PDB entry 4X1Y | X-ray diffraction, 3.19 A resolution | chains A and E of the 5 polymer chains in the assembly

== Chain A ==
Name: Tubulin alpha chain
From: Ovis aries
Reference sequence: D0VWZ0 (D0VWZ0_SHEEP); numbering as in UniProt (aligned over 1-451)
Amino-acid sequence (451 residues; each row starts with the number of its first residue):
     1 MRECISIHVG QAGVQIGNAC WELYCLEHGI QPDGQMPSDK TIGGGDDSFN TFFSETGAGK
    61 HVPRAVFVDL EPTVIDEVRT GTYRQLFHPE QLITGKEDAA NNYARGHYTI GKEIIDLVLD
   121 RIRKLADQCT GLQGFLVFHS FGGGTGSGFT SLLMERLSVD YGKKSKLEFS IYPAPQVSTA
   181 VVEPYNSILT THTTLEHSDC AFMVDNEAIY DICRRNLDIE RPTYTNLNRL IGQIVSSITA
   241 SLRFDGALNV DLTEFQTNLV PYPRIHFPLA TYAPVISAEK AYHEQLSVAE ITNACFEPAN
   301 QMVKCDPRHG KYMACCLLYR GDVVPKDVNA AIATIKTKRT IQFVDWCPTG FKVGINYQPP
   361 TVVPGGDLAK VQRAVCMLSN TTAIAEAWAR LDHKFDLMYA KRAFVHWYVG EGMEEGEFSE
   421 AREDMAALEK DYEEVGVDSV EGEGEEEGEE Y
Disordered / not traced: 1, 39-45, 438-451
Bound ions: Mg2+: Thr-145 (together with GTP)
Residues lining bound ligands:
  - GTP (guanosine-5'-triphosphate): Gly-10, Gln-11, Ala-12, Gln-15, Ile-16, Asp-69, Glu-71, Val-74, Asp-98, Ser-140, Gly-142, Gly-143, Gly-144, Thr-145, Gly-146, Ile-171, Pro-173, Val-177, Ser-178, Glu-183, Asn-206, Tyr-224, Asn-228, Ile-231
  - colchicine (LOC; N-[(7S)-1,2,3,10-tetramethoxy-9-oxo-6,7-dihydro-5H-benzo[d]heptalen-7-yl]ethanamide): Asn-101, Ser-178, Thr-179, Ala-180, Val-181

== Chain E ==
Name: Stathmin-4
From: Rattus norvegicus
Reference sequence: P63043 (STMN4_RAT); residues 5-145 here correspond to UniProt positions 49-189 (UniProt number = residue number + 44)
Amino-acid sequence (142 residues; numbered 4 to 145; the number before each row is that of its first residue):
     4 ADMEVIELNK ATSGQSWEVI LKPPSFDGVP EFNASLPRRR DPSLEEIQKK LEAAEERRKY
    64 QEAELLKHLA EKREHEREVI QKAIEENNNF IKMAKEKLAQ KMESNKENRE AHLAAMLERL
   124 QEKDKHAEEV RKNKELKEEA SR
Disordered / not traced: 4-8, 35-44, 142-145
Construct notes: expression tag (4); engineered mutation Ala-14 (Cys58 in P63043), Trp-20 (Phe64 in P63043)
Swiss-Prot annotation at these positions:
  - modified residue: Ser-46 (Phosphoserine)

== Chain A / chain E interface ==
Contacting residue pairs - 71 pairs, chain A then chain E:
  Asp-46(A) with Ser-16(E)
  Tyr-108(A) with Ala-57(E), hydrophobic; Arg-61(E)
  Thr-109(A) with Arg-61(E)
  Lys-112(A) with Leu-54(E); Glu-55(E); Glu-58(E), salt bridge
  Leu-152(A) with Leu-54(E), hydrophobic
  Glu-155(A) with Ile-50(E)
  Arg-156(A) with Leu-47(E); Gln-51(E)
  Val-159(A) with Leu-47(E), hydrophobic; Ile-50(E), hydrophobic
  Asp-160(A) with Leu-47(E)
  Phe-244(A) with Ser-16(E)
  Asp-245(A) with Ala-14(E); Thr-15(E); Ser-16(E), hydrogen bond (backbone-backbone); Gly-17(E)
  Gly-246(A) with Ala-14(E); Ser-16(E); Gly-17(E)
  Ala-247(A) with Asn-12(E); Ala-14(E); Gln-18(E); Ser-19(E)
  Leu-248(A) with Gln-18(E); Ser-19(E)
  Pro-325(A) with Gln-18(E); Trp-20(E), hydrophobic
  Val-328(A) with Trp-20(E), hydrophobic
  Asn-329(A) with Trp-20(E), hydrogen bond; Val-22(E)
  Ile-332(A) with Val-22(E), hydrophobic; Leu-24(E), hydrophobic
  Lys-336(A) with Leu-24(E)
  Asp-345(A) with Pro-27(E); Ser-28(E), hydrogen bond; Phe-29(E)
  Trp-346(A) with Val-32(E)
  Cys-347(A) with Pro-27(E)
  Pro-348(A) with Pro-27(E)
  Thr-349(A) with Ile-23(E); Leu-24(E), hydrogen bond (backbone-backbone); Lys-25(E), hydrogen bond (backbone-backbone)
  Gly-350(A) with Val-22(E); Leu-24(E)
  Phe-351(A) with Glu-21(E); Val-22(E), hydrogen bond (backbone-backbone); Leu-24(E), hydrophobic
  Lys-352(A) with Glu-21(E)
  Val-353(A) with Ser-19(E); Trp-20(E), hydrogen bond (backbone-backbone); Val-22(E), hydrophobic
  Gly-354(A) with Gln-18(E)
  Ile-355(A) with Gly-17(E); Gln-18(E), hydrogen bond (backbone-backbone); Trp-20(E), hydrophobic
  Asn-356(A) with Ser-16(E)
  Tyr-357(A) with Thr-15(E); Ser-16(E); Gly-17(E); Gln-18(E), hydrogen bond
  Gln-358(A) with Ser-16(E)
  Gly-410(A) with Arg-61(E); Gln-64(E)
  Glu-411(A) with Arg-61(E), hydrogen bond (backbone-side chain)
  Gly-412(A) with Ala-57(E); Arg-60(E), hydrogen bond (backbone-side chain); Arg-61(E)
  Glu-414(A) with Arg-60(E), salt bridge
Also at the interface, not in a pair above, chain A (42 interface residues in all): His-107, Asp-116, His-197, Val-409, Met-413
Also at the interface, not in a pair above, chain E (31 interface residues in all): Lys-13, Pro-26, Pro-45, Ser-46

== Overview ==
42 residues of chain A face 31 of chain E across their interface; the contacts include 11 hydrogen bonds and 2
salt bridges. Among the polar pairs are Lys-112(A)/Glu-58(E), Glu-414(A)/Arg-60(E) and Asn-329(A)/Trp-20(E).
Bound to chain A: GTP and colchicine.
Chain A is Tubulin alpha chain (Ovis aries) and chain E is Stathmin-4 (Rattus norvegicus); the structure,
Discovery of cytotoxic Dolastatin 10 analogs with N-terminal modifications, was determined by X-ray
diffraction together with 4X1I, 4X1K and 4X20 from the same study.
